PDB entry 8TI8 | electron microscopy, 2.90 A resolution | chains A and D of the 4 polymer chains in the assembly

# Chain A (and D)
Protein: Shedu protein SduA
From: Bacillus cereus B4264
Notes: chain D of this document is another copy of the same molecule, construct and numbering; everything in this record applies to it too
UniProt: B7HFR2 (SDUA_BACC4); numbering as in UniProt (aligned over 2-380)
Chain sequence (382 residues; each row starts with the number of its first residue; numbers below 1 keep their minus sign (Ser-1 is residue -1)):
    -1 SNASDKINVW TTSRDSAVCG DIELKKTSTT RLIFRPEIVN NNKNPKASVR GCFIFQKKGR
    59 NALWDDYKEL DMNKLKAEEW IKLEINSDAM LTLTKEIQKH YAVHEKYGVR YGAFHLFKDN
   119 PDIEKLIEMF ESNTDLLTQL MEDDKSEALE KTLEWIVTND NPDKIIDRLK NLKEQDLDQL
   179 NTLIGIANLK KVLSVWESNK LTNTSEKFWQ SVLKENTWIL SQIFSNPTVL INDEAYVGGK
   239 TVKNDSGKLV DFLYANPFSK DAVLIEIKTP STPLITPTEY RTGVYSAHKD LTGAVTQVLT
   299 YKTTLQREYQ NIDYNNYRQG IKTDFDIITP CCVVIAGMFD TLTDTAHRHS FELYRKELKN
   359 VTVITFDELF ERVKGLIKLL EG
Not modelled in the structure: -1 to 144, 380 (chain D: -1 to 119, 276-281, 380)
Differences from the reference sequence: expression tag (-1 to 1)
From the paper describing this entry:
  - catalytic residues: Glu204, Asp249, Glu264, Lys266, Gln295
  - contacts within the chain: Val248-Tyr307 (hydrophobic contact), Tyr252-Ile310 (hydrophobic contact)
  - self-association interface (contacts with another copy of this molecule): Arg305, Gln308, Asn309, Tyr312, Tyr315, Phe323
  - mutagenesis - E264A: abolished catalytic activity
  - mutagenesis - Y315E: abolished growth in response to phage infection

# Chain A / chain D interface
Contacting residue pairs (17; chain A residue first):
  Thr301(A) - Thr321(D)
  Gln304(A) - Phe323(D)
  Arg305(A) - Asp311(D)  salt bridge
  Arg305(A) - Tyr315(D)
  Arg305(A) - Thr321(D)  hydrogen bond (side chain-backbone)
  Arg305(A) - Asp322(D)  hydrogen bond (side chain-backbone)
  Arg305(A) - Phe323(D)
  Gln308(A) - Gln308(D)
  Gln308(A) - Tyr312(D)
  Gln308(A) - Phe323(D)
  Asn309(A) - Tyr312(D)  hydrogen bond
  Asn309(A) - Tyr315(D)  hydrogen bond
  Tyr312(A) - Asn309(D)
  Tyr312(A) - Tyr312(D)  hydrophobic
  Phe323(A) - Gln308(D)  hydrogen bond (backbone-side chain)
  Ile325(A) - Gln308(D)
  Ile325(A) - Phe323(D)  hydrophobic
Other interface residues (no listed pair), chain A (9 interface residues in all): Arg316
Other interface residues (no listed pair), chain D (9 interface residues in all): Arg316

# In short
Chain A and chain D each contribute 9 residues to their interface; the contacts include 5 hydrogen bonds and 1
salt bridge. Polar contacts include Arg305(A)-Asp311(D), Arg305(A)-Thr321(D) and Arg305(A)-Asp322(D). The
paper reports catalytic residues Glu204(A), Asp249(A) and Glu264(A) among others; E264A of chain A abolishes
catalytic activity.
Chain A and chain D are both Shedu protein SduA (Bacillus cereus B4264); the structure, CryoEM structure of
Shedu from Bacillus cereus, was determined by electron microscopy, deposited together with 8TI9 and 8TIA.
